PDB entry 8AYH | electron microscopy, 3.35 A resolution | chains C and B of the 3 polymer chains in the assembly

# Chain C
Protein: Complement C5 beta chain
From: Homo sapiens
Notes: fragment: beta chain
UniProt: P01031 (CO5_HUMAN); numbering as in UniProt (aligned over 19-675)
Amino-acid sequence (657 residues; row label = number of the first residue in the row):
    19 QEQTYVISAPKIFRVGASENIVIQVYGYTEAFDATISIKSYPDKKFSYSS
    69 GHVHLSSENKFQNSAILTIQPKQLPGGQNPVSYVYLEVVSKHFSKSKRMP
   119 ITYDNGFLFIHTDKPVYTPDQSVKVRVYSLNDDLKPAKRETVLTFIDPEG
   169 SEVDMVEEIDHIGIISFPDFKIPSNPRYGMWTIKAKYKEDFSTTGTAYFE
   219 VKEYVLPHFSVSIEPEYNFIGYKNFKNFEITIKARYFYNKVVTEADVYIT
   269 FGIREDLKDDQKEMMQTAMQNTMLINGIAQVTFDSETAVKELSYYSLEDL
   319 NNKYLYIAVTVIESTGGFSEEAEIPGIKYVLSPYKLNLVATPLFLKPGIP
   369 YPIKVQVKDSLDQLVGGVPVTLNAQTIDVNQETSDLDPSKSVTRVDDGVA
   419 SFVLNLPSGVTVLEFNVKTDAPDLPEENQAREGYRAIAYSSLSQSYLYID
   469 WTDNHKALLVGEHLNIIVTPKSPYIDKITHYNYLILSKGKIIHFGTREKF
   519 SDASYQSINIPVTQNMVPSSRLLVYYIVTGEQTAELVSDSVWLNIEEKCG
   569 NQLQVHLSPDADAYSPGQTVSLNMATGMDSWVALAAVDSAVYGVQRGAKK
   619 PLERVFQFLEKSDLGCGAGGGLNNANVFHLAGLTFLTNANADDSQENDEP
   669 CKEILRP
Disordered / not traced: 19, 612-619
Cystine bridges: Cys634-Cys669

# Chain B
Protein: Cobra venom factor
From: Naja kaouthia
UniProt: Q91132 (VCO3_NAJKA); numbering as in UniProt (aligned over 1-1642)
Amino-acid sequence (1642 residues; row label = number of the first residue in the row):
     1 MERMALYLVAALLIGFPGSSHGALYTLITPAVLRTDTEEQILVEAHGDST
    51 PKQLDIFVHDFPRKQKTLFQTRVDMNPAGGMLVTPTIEIPAKEVSTDSRQ
   101 NQYVVVQVTGPQVRLEKVVLLSYQSSFLFIQTDKGIYTPGSPVLYRVFSM
   151 DHNTSKMNKTVIVEFQTPEGILVSSNSVDLNFFWPYNLPDLVSLGTWRIV
   201 AKYEHSPENYTAYFDVRKYVLPSFEVRLQPSEKFFYIDGNENFHVSITAR
   251 YLYGEEVEGVAFVLFGVKIDDAKKSIPDSLTRIPIIDGDGKATLKRDTFR
   301 SRFPNLNELVGHTLYASVTVMTESGSDMVVTEQSGIHIVASPYQIHFTKT
   351 PKYFKPGMPYELTVYVTNPDGSPAAHVPVVSEAFHSMGTTLSDGTAKLIL
   401 NIPLNAQSLPITVRTNHGDLPRERQATKSMTAIAYQTQGGSGNYLHVAIT
   451 STEIKPGDNLPVNFNVKGNANSLKQIKYFTYLILNKGKIFKVGRQPRRDG
   501 QNLVTMNLHITPDLIPSFRFVAYYQVGNNEIVADSVWVDVKDTCMGTLVV
   551 KGDNLIQMPGAAMKIKLEGDPGARVGLVAVDKAVYVLNDKYKISQAKIWD
   601 TIEKSDFGCTAGSGQNNLGVFEDAGLALTTSTNLNTKQRSAAKCPQPANR
   651 RRRSSVLLLDSNASKAAEFQDQDLRKCCEDVMHENPMGYTCEKRAKYIQE
   701 GDACKAAFLECCRYIKGVRDENQRESELFLARDDNEDGFIADSDIISRSD
   751 FPKSWLWLTKDLTEEPNSQGISSKTMSFYLRDSITTWVVLAVSFTPTKGI
   801 CVAEPYEIRVMKVFFIDLQMPYSVVKNEQVEIRAILHNYVNEDIYVRVEL
   851 LYNPAFCSASTKGQRYRQQFPIKALSSRAVPFVIVPLEQGLHDVEIKASV
   901 QEALWSDGVRKKLKVVPEGVQKSIVTIVKLDPRAKGVGGTQLEVIKARKL
   951 DDRVPDTEIETKIIIQGDPVAQIIENSIDGSKLNHLIITPSGCGEQNMIR
  1001 MAAPVIATYYLDTTEQWETLGINRRTEAVNQIVTGYAQQMVYKKADHSYA
  1051 AFTNRASSSWLTAYVVKVFAMAAKMVAGISHEIICGGVRWLILNRQQPDG
  1101 AFKENAPVLSGTMQGGIQGAEEEVYLTAFILVALLESKTICNDYVNSLDS
  1151 SIKKATNYLLKKYEKLQRPYTTALTAYALAAADQLNDDRVLMAASTGRDH
  1201 WEEYNAHTHNIEGTSYALLALLKMKKFDQTGPIVRWLTDQNFYGETYGQT
  1251 QATVMAFQALAEYEIQMPTHKDLNLDITIELPDREVPIRYRINYENALLA
  1301 RTVETKLNQDITVTASGDGKATMTILTFYNAQLQEKANVCNKFHLNVSVE
  1351 NIHLNAMGAKGALMLKICTRYLGEVDSTMTIIDISMLTGFLPDAEDLTRL
  1401 SKGVDRYISRYEVDNNMAQKVAVIIYLNKVSHSEDECLHFKILKHFEVGF
  1451 IQPGSVKVYSYYNLDEKCTKFYHPDKGTGLLNKICIGNVCRCAGETCSSL
  1501 NHQERIDVPLQIEKACETNVDYVYKTKLLRIEEQDGNDIYVMDVLEVIKQ
  1551 GTDENPRAKTHQYISQRKCQEALNLKVNDDYLIWGSRSDLLPTKDKISYI
  1601 ITKNTWIERWPHEDECQEEEFQKLCDDFAQFSYTLTEFGCPT
Disordered / not traced: 1-22, 646-737, 919-1338, 1353-1361, 1495-1642
Cystine bridges: Cys544-Cys801, Cys609-Cys644, Cys1340-Cys1468, Cys1368-Cys1437, Cys1485-Cys1490
Curated features (UniProtKB/Swiss-Prot):
  - region: Glu736 to Ser747 (Factor B binding site)
  - binding site (Mg(2+)): Pro516, Asp539, Val540, Asp542
  - glycosylation (N-linked (GlcNAc...) asparagine): Asn153, Asn158, Asn209, Asn1346
  - cross-link: Cys993 to Gln996 (Isoglutamyl cysteine thioester (Cys-Gln))

# Chain C / chain B interface
Contacting residue pairs (41):
  Pro368(C) - Leu503(B)
  Pro368(C) - Thr505(B)
  Ser409(C) - Asn459(B)
  Arg412(C) - Gly457(B)
  Arg412(C) - Asp458(B)  salt bridge
  Asp414(C) - Lys455(B)  salt bridge
  Ser419(C) - Asn507(B)  hydrogen bond
  Phe420(C) - Asn507(B)
  Val421(C) - Thr505(B)
  Val421(C) - Asn507(B)
  Asn423(C) - Gln495(B)
  Asn423(C) - Arg498(B)
  Asn423(C) - Gln501(B)
  Asn423(C) - Val504(B)
  Asn423(C) - Thr505(B)  hydrogen bond (side chain-backbone)
  Leu424(C) - Gln501(B)  hydrogen bond (backbone-side chain)
  Pro425(C) - Arg498(B)
  Thr470(C) - Thr450(B)
  Asp471(C) - Thr450(B)
  Asp471(C) - Ser451(B)
  Asp471(C) - Thr452(B)
  His473(C) - Ser451(B)
  His473(C) - Thr452(B)  hydrogen bond (side chain-backbone)
  Lys474(C) - Thr452(B)  hydrogen bond
  Glu480(C) - Thr389(B)
  His481(C) - Met387(B)  hydrogen bond
  Asn483(C) - Ile399(B)
  Phe518(C) - Asn401(B)
  Phe518(C) - Ile402(B)
  Asp520(C) - Leu404(B)
  Ala521(C) - Gly357(B)
  Tyr523(C) - Met358(B)  hydrophobic
  Tyr523(C) - Pro359(B)
  Tyr523(C) - His446(B)
  Tyr523(C) - Asn465(B)
  Gln524(C) - Asn401(B)
  Ser525(C) - Ile399(B)
  Ser525(C) - Asn401(B)  hydrogen bond (backbone-side chain)
  Asn527(C) - His385(B)
  Asn527(C) - Ser386(B)
  Asn527(C) - Met387(B)  hydrogen bond (side chain-backbone)
Interface residues without a listed pair, chain C (29 interface residues in all): Gly366, Val410, Ser426, Lys489, Ser522
Interface residues without a listed pair, chain B (34 interface residues in all): His376, Leu391, Pro403, Lys467, Asp499, Gly500, Asn502

# Overview
Chain C and chain B form an interface of 29 and 34 residues respectively, with 8 hydrogen bonds and 2 salt
bridges. Polar contacts include Arg412(C)-Asp458(B), Asp414(C)-Lys455(B) and Ser419(C)-Asn507(B). Curated
annotation (UniProt) lists 4 Mg2+-binding residues on chain B.
Here chain C is Complement C5 beta chain (Homo sapiens) and chain B is Cobra venom factor (Naja kaouthia).
Entry 8AYH (Structure of Complement C5 in Complex with small molecule inhibitor and CVF) was determined by
electron microscopy.
